Entry 9F60 (electron microscopy, 2.39 A resolution); this record covers chains 2C and 2H of the 12 polymer chains in the assembly.

Chain 2C:
Molecule: cytochrome-c oxidase
Source organism: Chlamydomonas reinhardtii
Notes: EC 7.1.1.9
UniProt: Q9AU02 (Q9AU02_CHLRE); residues 1-153 here = UniProt positions 1-153
Sequence (153 residues; row label = number of the first residue in the row):
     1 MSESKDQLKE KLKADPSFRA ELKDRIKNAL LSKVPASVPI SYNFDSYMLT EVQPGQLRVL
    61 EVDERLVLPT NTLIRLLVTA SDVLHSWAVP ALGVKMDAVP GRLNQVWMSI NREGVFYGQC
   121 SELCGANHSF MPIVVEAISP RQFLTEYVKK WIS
Small-molecule neighbours: dinuclear copper ion (CUA): His85, Ser86, Cys120, Ser121, Glu122, Leu123, Cys124, His128, Met131

Chain 2H:
Molecule: Cox6b
Source organism: Chlamydomonas reinhardtii
UniProt: A8IN92 (A8IN92_CHLRE); residues -33 to 114 here correspond to UniProt positions 1-148 (UniProt number = residue number + 34)
Sequence (148 residues; numbered -33 to 114; the number before each row is that of its first residue; numbers below 1 keep their minus sign (Met-33 is residue -33)):
   -33 MGLFNYFVAR ADAEVVEEEH APPPPPPPPK KSSRKPTLES LSADELEELK NEVVSEVVDK
    27 IAGEDGTKLA DFLEPELITA PYDPRFPNRN QARHCFVRFN EYYKCLYERG EEHPRCQFYQ
    87 KAYQSLCPSE WVESWQELRE KGLWTGKY
Unresolved in the structure: -33 to 0
Disulfide bonds: Cys61-Cys93, Cys71-Cys82

Chain 2C / chain 2H interface:
Pairs across the interface - 56 pairs, chain 2C then chain 2H:
  Met1(2C) - Lys1(2H)
  Ser4(2C) - Pro2(2H)  hydrogen bond (side chain-backbone)
  Ser4(2C) - Thr3(2H)
  Ser4(2C) - Leu15(2H)
  Lys5(2C) - Leu15(2H)
  Lys5(2C) - Glu18(2H)  salt bridge
  Lys5(2C) - Val19(2H)
  Lys5(2C) - Glu22(2H)  salt bridge
  Gln7(2C) - Thr3(2H)
  Gln7(2C) - Leu4(2H)  hydrogen bond (side chain-backbone)
  Gln7(2C) - Glu5(2H)  hydrogen bond
  Leu8(2C) - Leu4(2H)
  Leu8(2C) - Leu12(2H)  hydrophobic
  Leu8(2C) - Leu15(2H)  hydrophobic
  Leu8(2C) - Lys16(2H)
  Leu8(2C) - Val19(2H)  hydrophobic
  Lys11(2C) - Leu4(2H)
  Phe18(2C) - Lys16(2H)
  Leu22(2C) - Val20(2H)  hydrophobic
  Arg25(2C) - Glu13(2H)  salt bridge
  Arg25(2C) - Lys16(2H)
  Arg25(2C) - Val20(2H)
  Ile26(2C) - Val20(2H)  hydrophobic
  Ala29(2C) - Val20(2H)  hydrophobic
  Leu30(2C) - Val24(2H)  hydrophobic
  Leu30(2C) - Ala28(2H)  hydrophobic
  Lys33(2C) - Asp25(2H)
  Lys33(2C) - Ala28(2H)
  Lys33(2C) - Gly29(2H)
  Lys33(2C) - Glu30(2H)
  Lys33(2C) - Asp31(2H)
  Lys33(2C) - Gly32(2H)
  Lys33(2C) - Leu35(2H)
  Pro35(2C) - Leu39(2H)
  Ile40(2C) - Leu43(2H)  hydrophobic
  Arg75(2C) - Thr45(2H)
  Arg75(2C) - Ala46(2H)  hydrogen bond (side chain-backbone)
  Arg75(2C) - Leu92(2H)
  Leu77(2C) - Leu92(2H)
  Thr79(2C) - Trp97(2H)
  Met96(2C) - Arg55(2H)
  Gly101(2C) - Ala58(2H)
  Gly101(2C) - Trp97(2H)
  Arg102(2C) - Asn56(2H)
  Arg102(2C) - Trp97(2H)
  Leu103(2C) - Arg55(2H)
  Leu103(2C) - Asn56(2H)  hydrogen bond (backbone-side chain)
  Leu103(2C) - Gln57(2H)  hydrogen bond (backbone-backbone)
  Leu103(2C) - Ala58(2H)
  Leu103(2C) - Leu92(2H)
  Leu103(2C) - Pro94(2H)  hydrophobic
  Leu103(2C) - Trp97(2H)  hydrophobic
  Asn104(2C) - Arg55(2H)
  Gln105(2C) - Arg55(2H)  hydrogen bond (backbone-backbone)
  Gln105(2C) - Gln57(2H)
  Leu144(2C) - Pro41(2H)  hydrophobic
Interface residues without a listed pair, chain 2C (30 interface residues in all): Glu3, Glu21, Val34, Ser81, Thr145
Interface residues without a listed pair, chain 2H (39 interface residues in all): Leu7, Pro47, Tyr48, Asn54, Ser91, Glu96

Summary:
The interface between chain 2C and chain 2H involves 30 residues on one side and 39 on the other, with 7
hydrogen bonds and 3 salt bridges. Polar pairs include Lys5(2C)-Glu18(2H), Lys5(2C)-Glu22(2H) and
Arg25(2C)-Glu13(2H). Chain 2C binds dinuclear copper ion.
Chain 2C is cytochrome-c oxidase and chain 2H is Cox6b, both from Chlamydomonas reinhardtii; the structure,
Structure of the Chlamydomonas reinhardtii respiratory complex IV from respiratory supercomplex, was
determined by electron microscopy together with 9F5X, 9F5Y, 9F5Z, 9F61 and 9F62 from the same study.
